Entry 4OAU (X-ray diffraction, 2.60 A resolution); this record covers chains C and A.

Chain C:
Molecule: 2-5A-dependent ribonuclease
Organism: Homo sapiens
Notes: EC 3.1.26.-
UniProtKB: Q05823 (RN5A_HUMAN); residues 21-719 here = UniProt positions 21-719
Sequence (699 residues; row label = number of the first residue in the row):
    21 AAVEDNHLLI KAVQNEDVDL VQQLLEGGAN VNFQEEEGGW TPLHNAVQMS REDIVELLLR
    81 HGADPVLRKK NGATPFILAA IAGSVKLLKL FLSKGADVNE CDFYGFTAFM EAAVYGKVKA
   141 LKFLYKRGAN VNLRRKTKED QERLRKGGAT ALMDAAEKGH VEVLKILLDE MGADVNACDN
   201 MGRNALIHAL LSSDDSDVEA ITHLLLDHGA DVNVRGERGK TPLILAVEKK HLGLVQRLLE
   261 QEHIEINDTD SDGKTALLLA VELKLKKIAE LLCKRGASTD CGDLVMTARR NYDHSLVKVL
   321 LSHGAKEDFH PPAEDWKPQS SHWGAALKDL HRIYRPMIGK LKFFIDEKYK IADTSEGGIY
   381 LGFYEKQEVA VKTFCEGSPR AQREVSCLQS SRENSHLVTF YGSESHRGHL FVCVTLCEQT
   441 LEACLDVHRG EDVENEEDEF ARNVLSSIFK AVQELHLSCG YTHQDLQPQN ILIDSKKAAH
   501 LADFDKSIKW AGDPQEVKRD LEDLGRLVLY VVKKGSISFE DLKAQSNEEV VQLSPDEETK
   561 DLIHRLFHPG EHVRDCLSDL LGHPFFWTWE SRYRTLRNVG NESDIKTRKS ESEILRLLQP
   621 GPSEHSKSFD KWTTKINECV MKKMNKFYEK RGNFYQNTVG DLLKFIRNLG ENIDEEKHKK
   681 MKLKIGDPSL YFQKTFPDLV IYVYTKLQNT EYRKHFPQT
Not modelled in the structure: 21-24, 621-623
Sequence notes: engineered mutation Asn672 (His in Q05823)
Bound ions: Mg2+ site 1: Asn490, Asp503 (together with ADP); Mg2+ site 2: Asp503, Asp505 (together with ADP)
Small-molecule neighbours: ADP (adenosine-5'-diphosphate): Ile371, Ala372, Thr374, Ser375, Ile379, Ala390, Lys392, Arg400, Val434, Thr435, Leu436, Cys437, Thr440, Gln489, Asn490, Leu492, Asp503, Asp505
Curated features (UniProtKB/Swiss-Prot):
  - zinc finger: Cys395 to Cys444 (C6-type)
  - region: Gly229 to Pro242 (2-5A binding (P-loop) 1), Gly253 to Thr275 (2-5A binding (P-loop) 2)
  - modified residue: Lys684 (N6-acetyllysine)
  - natural variant: Arg462 (R462Q: Risk factor for prostate cancer), Asp541 (D541E: No change in enzymatic activity)
  - mutagenesis: Lys240 (K240N: Reduced 2-5A binding activity; almost complete loss of 2-5A binding activity; when associated with N-274), Lys274 (K274N: Reduced 2-5A binding activity; almost complete loss of 2-5A binding activity; when associated with N-240), Lys392 (K392R: Complete loss of enzymatic activity and enzyme dimerization. No change in binding to 2-5A and RNA), His583 (H583A: No change in enzymatic activity), Pro584 (P584A: No change in enzymatic activity), Trp632 (W632A: No change in enzymatic activity), Asp661 (D661A: Complete loss of enzymatic activity), Arg667 (R667A: Complete loss of enzymatic activity. No change in 2-5A binding and enzyme dimerization)
From the paper describing this entry:
  - mutagenesis - R163A, R412A, R427A, H672N: decreased catalytic activity on 2-5A
  - binding site for the 3-nt RNA strand (chain A): Arg427

Chain A:
Molecule: 3-nt RNA strand
Sequence (3 nucleotides; row label = number of the first residue in the row):
     1 AAA

Chain C / chain A interface:
Contacting residue pairs - 20 pairs, chain C then chain A:
  Gln34(C) with A3(A), base contact
  Glu55(C) with A3(A), base contact
  Glu57(C) with A3(A), sugar contact
  Gly58(C) with A3(A), hydrogen bond to the sugar
  Trp60(C) with A3(A), stacking on the base
  Asn65(C) with A3(A), hydrogen bond to the base
  Gln68(C) with A3(A), hydrogen bond to the base
  Lys89(C) with A3(A), salt bridge to the phosphate
  Asn91(C) with A2(A), sugar contact
  Ile101(C) with A2(A), base contact
  Asp122(C) with A1(A), base contact
  Tyr124(C) with A1(A), sugar contact; A2(A), sugar contact
  Phe126(C) with A1(A), stacking on the base
  Glu131(C) with A1(A), hydrogen bond to the base; A2(A), base contact
  Val134(C) with A1(A), base contact
  Tyr135(C) with A1(A), base contact; A2(A), hydrogen bond to the base
  Arg155(C) with A1(A), salt bridge to the phosphate
Interface residues without a listed pair, chain C (19 interface residues in all): Lys166, Gly167

In short:
Chain C and chain A form an interface of 19 and 3 residues respectively, with 5 hydrogen bonds, 2 salt bridges
and 2 aromatic stacking contacts. Polar contacts include Asn65(C)-A3(A), Gln68(C)-A3(A) and Glu131(C)-A1(A).
From the paper: a binding site for the 3-nt RNA strand (chain A) at Arg427(C); R163A, R412A and R427A of chain
C, among others, reduce catalytic activity on 2-5A.
Here chain C is 2-5A-dependent ribonuclease (Homo sapiens) and chain A is a 3-nt RNA strand. Entry 4OAU
(Complete human RNase L in complex with biological activators) was determined by X-ray diffraction, deposited
together with 4OAV.
